7VUP - chains A and D of the 4 polymer chains in the assembly; structure by X-ray diffraction, 3.40 A resolution.

# Chain A
Molecule: Nuclear factor NF-kappa-B p52 subunit
Source organism: Homo sapiens
UniProt: Q00653 (NFKB2_HUMAN); residues 1-398 here = UniProt positions 1-398
Amino-acid sequence (398 residues; numbered 1 to 398; the number before each row is that of its first residue):
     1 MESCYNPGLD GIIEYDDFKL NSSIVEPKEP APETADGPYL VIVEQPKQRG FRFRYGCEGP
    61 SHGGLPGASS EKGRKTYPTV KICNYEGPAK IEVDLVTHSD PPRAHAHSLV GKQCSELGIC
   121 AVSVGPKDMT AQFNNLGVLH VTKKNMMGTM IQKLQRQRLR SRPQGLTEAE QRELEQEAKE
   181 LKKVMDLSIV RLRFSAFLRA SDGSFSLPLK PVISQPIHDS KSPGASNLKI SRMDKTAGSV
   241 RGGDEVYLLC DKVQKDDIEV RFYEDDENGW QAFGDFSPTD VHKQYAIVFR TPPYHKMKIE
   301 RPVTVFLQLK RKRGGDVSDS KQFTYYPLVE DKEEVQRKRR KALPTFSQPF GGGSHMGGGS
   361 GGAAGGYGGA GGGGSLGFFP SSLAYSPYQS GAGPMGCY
Disordered / not traced: 1-33, 330-398
Disulfide bonds: Cys114-Cys120
Reported in the primary citation:
  - binding site for the 18-nt DNA strand (chain D): Arg52, Lys144
  - mutagenesis - K144A: decreased binding to the 18-nt DNA strand (chain D)
  - binding site for the 18-nt DNA strand: Arg52
  - binding site for the 18-nt DNA strand: Lys144 (from molecular simulation)
  - mutagenesis - K144A: decreased binding to the 18-nt DNA strand
  - mutagenesis - K144A: unchanged binding to Bcl3

# Chain D
Molecule: 18-nt DNA strand
Sequence (18 nucleotides; row label = number of the first residue in the row):
     1 GAAGGGGGAG TCCCCTTG
Disordered / not traced: 1

# Interface between chain A and chain D
Pairs across the interface (12):
  Arg52(A) with DG6(D), hydrogen bond to the base; DG7(D), hydrogen bond to the base
  Arg54(A) with DG5(D), hydrogen bond to the base; DG6(D), hydrogen bond to the base
  Ser61(A) with DA3(D), hydrogen bond to the phosphate; DG4(D), base contact
  His62(A) with DG4(D), base contact; DG5(D), base contact
  Gly63(A) with DG4(D), sugar contact; DG5(D), phosphate contact
  Gly64(A) with DG5(D), phosphate contact
  Lys221(A) with DG7(D), salt bridge to the phosphate
Also at the interface, not in a pair above, chain A (9 interface residues in all): Glu58, Lys75

# In short
Chain A and chain D form an interface of 9 and 5 residues respectively, with 5 hydrogen bonds and 1 salt
bridge. Polar pairs include Arg52(A)-DG6(D), Arg52(A)-DG7(D) and Arg54(A)-DG5(D). The paper reports a binding
site for the 18-nt DNA strand (chain D) at Arg52(A) and Lys144(A); K144A of chain A reduces binding to the
18-nt DNA strand (chain D).
Chain A is Nuclear factor NF-kappa-B p52 subunit (Homo sapiens) and chain D is an 18-nt DNA strand; the
structure, Structure of NF-kB p52 homodimer bound to +1/-1 swap P-Selectin kB DNA fragment, was determined by
X-ray diffraction (same publication as 7W7L, 7VUQ and 7CLI).
